PDB entry 5C7E | X-ray diffraction, 3.10 A resolution | chains B and H of the 8 polymer chains in the assembly

[Chain B]
Protein: ASPR2 protein
Source organism: Oryza sativa
Notes: fragment: N-terminal domain
UniProtKB: Q5NBT9 (Q5NBT9_ORYSJ); residue numbers follow UniProt; this construct covers 1-209
Chain sequence (209 residues; each row starts with the number of its first residue):
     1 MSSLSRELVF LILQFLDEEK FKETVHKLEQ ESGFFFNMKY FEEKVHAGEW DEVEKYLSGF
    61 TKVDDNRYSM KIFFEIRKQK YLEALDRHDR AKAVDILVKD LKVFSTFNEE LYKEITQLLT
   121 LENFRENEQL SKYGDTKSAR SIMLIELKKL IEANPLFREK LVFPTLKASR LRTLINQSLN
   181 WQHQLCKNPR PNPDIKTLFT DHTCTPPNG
Disordered / not traced: 206-209
Bound ions: Zn2+: H183, C186, H202, C204
Curated features (UniProtKB/Swiss-Prot):
  - mutagenesis: R67 (R67A: Loss of interaction with EAR motif-containing full-length proteins), Y68 (Y68A: Loss of interaction with EAR motif-containing full-length proteins), K71 (K71A: Loss of interaction with EAR motif-containing full-length proteins), F74 (F74A: Loss of interaction with EAR motif-containing full-length proteins), F104 (F104A: Loss of interaction with EAR motif-containing full-length proteins), L111 (L111A: Loss of interaction with EAR motif-containing full-length proteins), L118 (L118A: Loss of interaction with EAR motif-containing full-length proteins), L130 (L130A: Loss of interaction with EAR motif-containing full-length proteins), L150 (L150A: Loss of interaction with EAR motif-containing full-length proteins), N176 (N176H: Aggregates formation)
What the authors report for this chain:
  - mutagenesis - N176H: decreased stability

[Chain H]
Protein: Auxin-responsive protein IAA10
UniProtKB: Q38828 (IAA10_ARATH); numbering as in UniProt (aligned over 41-51)
Chain sequence (11 residues; numbered 41 to 51; the number before each row is that of its first residue):
    41 SETELDLALG L
Disordered / not traced: 41-43, 50-51
Curated features (UniProtKB/Swiss-Prot):
  - motif: L45 to L49 (EAR-like (transcriptional repression))

[How chain B and chain H interact]
Residue-residue contacts - 14 pairs, chain B then chain H:
  R67(B) - L45(H)
  K71(B) - E44(H)
  K71(B) - L45(H)
  K71(B) - D46(H)  hydrogen bond (side chain-backbone)
  K71(B) - L47(H)
  F74(B) - L47(H)  hydrophobic
  F74(B) - A48(H)
  E75(B) - A48(H)
  K78(B) - A48(H)  hydrogen bond (side chain-backbone)
  K78(B) - L49(H)
  N108(B) - L47(H)
  L111(B) - L47(H)
  N127(B) - L49(H)
  L130(B) - L49(H)  hydrophobic
Interface residues without a listed pair, chain B (14 interface residues in all): F104, I115, L118, Q129, E146
From the paper, about this interface:
  - hot spots on chain H (mutagenesis) - L45A, D46A, L47A, L49A: decreased binding to ASPR2 protein (chain B)

[In short]
14 residues of chain B and 6 residues of chain H are in contact, with 2 hydrogen bonds. Among the polar pairs
are K71(B)-D46(H) and K78(B)-A48(H). From the paper: L45A, D46A and L47A of chain H, among others, reduce
binding to ASPR2 protein (chain B); N176H of chain B reduces stability.
Chain B is ASPR2 protein (Oryza sativa) and chain H is Auxin-responsive protein IAA10; the structure, Crystal
structure of the rice Topless related protein 2 (TPR2) N-terminal domain (1-209) in complex with ..., was
determined by X-ray diffraction, deposited together with 4ZHE, 5C6Q, 5C6V and 5C7F.
